Entry 9NI9 (electron microscopy, 3.80 A resolution); this record covers chains H and B of the 8 polymer chains in the assembly.

[Chain H]
Molecule: RUu-Base-1 pAb heavy chain
From: Macaca mulatta
Sequence (122 residues; numbered 1 to 122; the number before each row is that of its first residue; X marks 118 residues of unknown identity (built as UNK)):
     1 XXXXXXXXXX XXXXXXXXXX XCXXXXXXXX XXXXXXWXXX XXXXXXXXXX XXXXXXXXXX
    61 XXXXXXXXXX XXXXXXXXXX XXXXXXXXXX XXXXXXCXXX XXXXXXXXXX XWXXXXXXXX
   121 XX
Disulfide bonds: Cys22-Cys97

[Chain B]
Molecule: BG505-CH505 Transmembrane protein gp41
From: Human immunodeficiency virus 1
Sequence (153 residues; numbered 512 to 664; the number before each row is that of its first residue):
   512 AVGIGAVFLG FLGAAGSTMG AASMTLTVQA RNLLSGIVQQ QSNLLRAPEC QQHLLKDTHW
   572 GIKQLQARVL AVEHYLRDQQ LLGIWGCSGK LICTTNVPWN STWSNKTLSE IWDNMTWLQW
   632 DKEISNYTQI IYGLLEESQN QQEKNETDNL TCD
Not modelled in the structure: 512-519, 540-567
Disulfide bonds: Cys598-Cys604
Ligand contacts: N-acetylglucosamine (NAG; 2-acetamido-2-deoxy-beta-D-glucopyranose): Gly527, Ser528, Thr529, Asn625, Thr627

[Interface between chain H and chain B]
Chain B residues in contact with chain H, 8 residues: Met535, Asn616, Lys617, Thr618, Leu619, Ser620, Trp623, Asp624

[In short]
Chain H and chain B make no direct contact in this assembly. Bound to chain B: N-acetylglucosamine.
Here chain H is RUu-Base-1 pAb heavy chain (Macaca mulatta) and chain B is BG505-CH505 Transmembrane protein
gp41 (Human immunodeficiency virus 1). Entry 9NI9 (BG505-CH505 Env glycoprotein in complex with NHP pAb Base-1
isolated from animal RUu18 at week 14) was determined by electron microscopy together with 9NHH, 9NHI, 9NHJ,
9NHK, 9NHL, 9NHM, 9NHN and 9NHO from the same study.
